3M7G - chain A; structure by X-ray diffraction, 2.40 A resolution.

[Chain A]
Molecule: Topoisomerase V
From: Methanopyrus kandleri
Notes: fragment: N-terminal 31kDa fragment (Topo-31)
Reference sequence: Q977W1 (Q977W1_METKA); residues 1-269 here = UniProt positions 1-269
Amino-acid sequence (269 residues; each row starts with the number of its first residue):
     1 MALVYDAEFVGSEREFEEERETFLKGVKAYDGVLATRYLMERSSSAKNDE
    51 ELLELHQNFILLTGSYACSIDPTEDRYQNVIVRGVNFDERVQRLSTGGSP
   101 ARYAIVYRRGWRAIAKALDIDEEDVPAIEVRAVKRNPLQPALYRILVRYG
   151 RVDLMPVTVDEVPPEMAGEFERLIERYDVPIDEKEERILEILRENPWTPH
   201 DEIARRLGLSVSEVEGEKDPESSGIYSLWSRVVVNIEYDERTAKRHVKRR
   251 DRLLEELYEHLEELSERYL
Unresolved in the structure: 1-2
What the authors report for this chain:
  - conformationally variable residues (loop rearrangement): L39 to D49, I120 to D124
  - catalytic residues: R131, R144, H200, K218, Y226 (proposed by the authors, not directly observed)

[Summary]
The paper reports catalytic residues R131, R144 and H200 among others; conformational variability at L39 and
I120.
Chain A is Topoisomerase V (Methanopyrus kandleri); the structure, Structure of topoisomerase domain of
topoisomerase V protein, was determined by X-ray diffraction, deposited together with 3M6K, 3M6Z and 3M7D.
